PDB entry 3CO7 | X-ray diffraction, 2.91 A resolution | chains A and C of the 3 polymer chains in the assembly

# Chain A
Molecule: 16-nt DNA strand
Sequence (16 nucleotides; row label = number of the first residue in the row; note: 1 number in that range is skipped by the numbering (no residue carries it; nothing is unmodelled there); numbers below 1 keep their minus sign (DT-2 is residue -2)):
    -2 TC
     1 TTGTTTACAT TTTG

# Chain C
Molecule: Forkhead box protein O1
From: Homo sapiens
UniProt: Q12778 (FOXO1_HUMAN); residues 151-266 here = UniProt positions 151-266
Sequence (117 residues; row label = number of the first residue in the row):
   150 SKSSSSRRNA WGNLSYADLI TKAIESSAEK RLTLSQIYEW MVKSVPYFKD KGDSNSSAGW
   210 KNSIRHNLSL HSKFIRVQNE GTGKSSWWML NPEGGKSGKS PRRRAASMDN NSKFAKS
Not modelled in the structure: 150-154, 242-266
Construct notes: expression tag (150)
Curated features (UniProtKB/Swiss-Prot):
  - DNA-binding region: Ala159 to Ser235 (Fork-head)
  - region (DNA-binding): Asn211 to Ser218, Ser234 to Trp237
  - motif: Arg251 to Arg253 (Nuclear localization signal)
  - site (DNA-binding): Asn158, Tyr165, Arg225
  - modified residue: Ser212 (Phosphoserine), Ser218 (Phosphoserine), Ser234 (Phosphoserine), Ser235 (Phosphoserine), Lys245 (N6-acetyllysine), Lys248 (N6-acetyllysine), Ser249 (Phosphoserine), Arg251 (Omega-N-methylarginine), Arg253 (Omega-N-methylarginine), Ser256 (Phosphoserine), Lys262 (N6-acetyllysine), Lys265 (N6-acetyllysine)
  - mutagenesis: Ser212 (S212A: Abolishes STK4/MST1-mediated phosphorylation), Lys245 (K245A: Disrupts DNA-binding; when associated with A-248), Lys248 (K248A: Disrupts DNA-binding; when associated with A-245), Ser249 (S249A: Impaired phosphorylation by CDK1; S249E: No effect on DNA-binding), Arg251 to Arg253 (No targeting to the nucleus and disruption of DNA-binding), Ser256 (S256A: Completely abolishes PKB/AKT1-mediated phosphorylation at all three sites, and inhibits binding of 14-3-3 proteins ...), Lys262 (K262R: Inhibits interaction with ATG7 and FOXO1-acetylation-induced autophagic cell death; when associated with R-265 and R-274), Lys265 (K265R: Inhibits interaction with ATG7 and FOXO1-acetylation-induced autophagic cell death; when associated with R-262 and R-274)
From the paper describing this entry:
  - post-translational modification sites: Ser212, Ser218, Ser234, Ser235, Lys245, Lys248, Ser256, Lys265
  - post-translational modification sites: Ser249 (citing earlier work)
  - mutagenesis - S249E: unchanged binding to the 16-nt DNA strand (chain A)
  - conformationally variable residues (order/disorder transition): Glu242 to Ser266

# Chain A / chain C interface
Contacting residue pairs (20; chain A residue first):
  DT2(A) with Leu183(C), sugar contact; Ser184(C), phosphate contact; Tyr187(C), phosphate contact; Arg214(C), base contact; Ser234(C), phosphate contact
  DG3(A) with Leu183(C), phosphate contact; Arg214(C), base contact; Ser218(C), sugar contact; Arg225(C), phosphate contact; Ser234(C), hydrogen bond to the phosphate; Ser235(C), phosphate contact; Trp237(C), hydrogen bond to the phosphate
  DT4(A) with Arg214(C), base contact; Ser218(C), hydrogen bond to the phosphate; Arg225(C), salt bridge to the phosphate; Trp237(C), phosphate contact
  DT5(A) with His215(C), hydrogen bond to the base; Ser218(C), base contact
  DT6(A) with His215(C), hydrogen bond to the base
  DA7(A) with His215(C), base contact
Other interface residues (no listed pair), chain A (8 interface residues in all): DT1, DT12
Other interface residues (no listed pair), chain C (12 interface residues in all): Arg157, Ser203

# Summary
The interface between chain A and chain C involves 8 residues on one side and 12 on the other, with 5 hydrogen
bonds and 1 salt bridge. Among the polar pairs are DT5(A)-His215(C), DT6(A)-His215(C) and DG3(A)-Ser234(C).
The paper reports that S249E of chain C leaves binding to the 16-nt DNA strand (chain A) unchanged;
modification sites Ser212(C), Ser218(C) and Ser234(C) among others.
Chain A is a 16-nt DNA strand and chain C is Forkhead box protein O1 (Homo sapiens); the structure, Crystal
Structure of FoxO1 DBD Bound to DBE2 DNA, was determined by X-ray diffraction together with 3CO6 and 3COA from
the same study.
